PDB entry 5C0X | X-ray diffraction, 3.81 A resolution | chains C and K of the 12 polymer chains in the assembly

# Chain C
Molecule: Exosome complex component RRP43
From: Saccharomyces cerevisiae S288c
Notes: fragment: Exosome complex component RRP43
Reference sequence: P25359 (RRP43_YEAST); residue numbers follow UniProt; this construct covers 1-394
Sequence (394 residues; each row starts with the number of its first residue):
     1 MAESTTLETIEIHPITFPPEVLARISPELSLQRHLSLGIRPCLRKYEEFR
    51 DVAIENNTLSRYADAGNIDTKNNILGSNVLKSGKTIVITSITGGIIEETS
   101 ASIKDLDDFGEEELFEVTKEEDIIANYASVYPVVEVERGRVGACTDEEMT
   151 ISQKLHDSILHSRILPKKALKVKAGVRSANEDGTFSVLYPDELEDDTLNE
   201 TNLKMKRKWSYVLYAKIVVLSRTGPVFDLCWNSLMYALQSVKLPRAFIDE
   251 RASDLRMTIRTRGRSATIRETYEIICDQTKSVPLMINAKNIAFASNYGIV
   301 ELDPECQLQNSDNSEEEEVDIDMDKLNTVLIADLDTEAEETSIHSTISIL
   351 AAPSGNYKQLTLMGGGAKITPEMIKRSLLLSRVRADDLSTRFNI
Not modelled in the structure: 1-7, 100-120, 194-205, 311-325
Differences from the reference sequence: engineered mutation Ser102 (Ala in P25359), Met363 (Val in P25359)

# Chain K
Molecule: Exosome complex exonuclease RRP6
From: Saccharomyces cerevisiae S288c
Notes: EC 3.1.13.-; fragment: Exosome complex exonuclease RRP6
Reference sequence: Q12149 (RRP6_YEAST); numbering as in UniProt (aligned over 1-693)
Sequence (695 residues; each row starts with the number of its first residue; numbers below 1 keep their minus sign (Gly-1 is residue -1)):
    -1 GAMASENPDVLLSRVINVVRAASSLASQDVDFYKNLDRGFSKDLKSKADK
    49 LADMANEIILSIDEHHESFELKEEDISDLWNNFGNIMDNLLEMSDHSLDK
    99 LNCAINSKSRGSDLQYLGEFSGKNFSPTKRVEKPQLKFKSPIDNSESHPF
   149 IPLLKEKPNALKPLSESLRLVDDDENNPSHYPHPYEYEIDHQEYSPEILQ
   199 IREEIPSKSWDDSVPIWVDTSTELESMLEDLKNTKEIAVDLEHHDYRSYY
   249 GIVCLMQISTRERDYLVDTLKLRENLHILNEVFTNPSIVKVFHGAFMNII
   299 WLQRDLGLYVVGLFDTYHASKAIGLPRHSLAYLLENFANFKTSKKYQLAD
   349 WRIRPLSKPMTAYARADTHFLLNIYDQLRNKLIESNKLAGVLYESRNVAK
   399 RRFEYSKYRPLTPSSEVYSPIEKESPWKILMYQYNIPPEREVLVRELYQW
   449 RDLIARRDDESPRFVMPNQLLAALVAYTPTDVIGVVSLTNGVTEHVRQNA
   499 KLLANLIRDALRNIKNTNEEATPIPSSETKADGILLETISVPQIRDVMER
   549 FSVLCNSNISKSRAKPVTNSSILLGKILPREEHDIAYSKDGLPNKVKTED
   599 IRIRAQNFKSALANLEDIIFEIEKPLVVPVKLEEIKTVDPASAPNHSPEI
   649 DNLDDLVVLKKKNIQKKQPAKEKGVTEKDAVDYSKIPNILSNKPG
Not modelled in the structure: -1 to 147, 418-532, 558-565, 621-693
Differences from the reference sequence: expression tag (-1 to 0); engineered mutation Ala2 (Thr in Q12149), Asn296 (Asp in Q12149)
UniProt features mapped onto this chain:
  - binding site (Mn(2+)): Asp238, Glu240, Asp365
  - binding site (Zn(2+)): Asp238, Glu240, Asp365
  - binding site (AMP): Glu240, His241, Trp299, Lys342, Gln345
  - binding site (UMP): Glu240, His241, Trp299, Lys342, Gln345
  - modified residue: Ser138 (Phosphoserine), Thr520 (Phosphothreonine), Ser640 (Phosphoserine), Ser645 (Phosphoserine)
  - mutagenesis: Gln133 (Q133A: No significant effects on growth rates and degradation of 5' ETS RNA, increased accumulation of extended forms of snR40 snoRNA and 5.8S + 30 nt RNA; when associated with A-142), Asn142 (N142A: No significant effects on growth rates and degradation of 5' ETS RNA, increased accumulation of extended forms of snR40 snoRNA and 5.8S + 30 nt RNA; when associated with A-133), Asp238 (D238A: Temperature-sensitive mutant. Abolishes exonuclease activity and increases accumulation of 5.8S + 30 nt RNA, 5' ETS RNA, U24 + 3 nt RNA and poly(A)+ snoRNAs ...), Glu240 (E240A: Temperature-sensitive mutant. Abolishes exonuclease activity and increases accumulation of 5.8S + 30 nt RNA, 5' ETS RNA and U24 + 3 nt RNA), Tyr361 (Y361A: Temperature-sensitive mutant. Abolishes exonuclease activity and increases accumulation of 5.8S + 30 nt RNA, 5' ETS RNA and U24 + 3 nt RNA; Y361F: Temperature-sensitive mutant ...), Asp365 (D365A: Temperature-sensitive mutant. Abolishes exonuclease activity and increases accumulation of 5.8S + 30 nt RNA, 5' ETS RNA and U24 + 3 nt RNA), Trp448 (W448A: No significant effects on growth at different temperatures, in vitro exonuclease activity and processing 5.8S rRNA, U24 snoRNA and ETS RNA), Arg449 (R449A: No significant effects on growth at different temperatures and processing 5.8S rRNA, U24 snoRNA and ETS RNA. Reduces exonuclease activity), Asp456 (D456A: No significant effects on growth at different temperatures, in vitro exonuclease activity and processing 5.8S rRNA, U24 snoRNA and ETS RNA), Asp457 (D457A: No significant effects on growth rates at different temperatures, processing 5' ETS RNA and poly(A)+ snoRNAs, non-significant or moderate defects in 5.8S rRNA processing resulting in ...)

# How chain C and chain K interact
Contacting residue pairs - 59 pairs, chain C then chain K:
  Thr9(C) - Glu619(K)
  Ile10(C) - Phe618(K)
  Ile10(C) - Glu619(K)  hydrogen bond (backbone-backbone)
  Glu11(C) - Ile617(K)
  Ile12(C) - Ile617(K)  hydrogen bond (backbone-backbone)
  Ile12(C) - Glu619(K)
  His13(C) - Asp615(K)
  Pro14(C) - Glu614(K)
  Pro14(C) - Asp615(K)
  Pro14(C) - Ile617(K)
  Thr16(C) - Leu610(K)
  Thr16(C) - Glu614(K)
  Arg33(C) - Phe606(K)
  Arg33(C) - Leu610(K)
  His34(C) - Phe606(K)
  Leu37(C) - Phe606(K)  hydrophobic
  Leu37(C) - Ala609(K)  hydrophobic
  Ile39(C) - Phe606(K)  hydrophobic
  Leu43(C) - Arg602(K)  hydrogen bond (backbone-side chain)
  Arg44(C) - Asp582(K)
  Lys45(C) - Arg602(K)
  Glu48(C) - Ile583(K)
  Glu48(C) - Ala584(K)
  Glu48(C) - Val594(K)
  Glu48(C) - Arg602(K)  salt bridge
  Phe49(C) - Asp582(K)
  Phe49(C) - Ile583(K)  hydrogen bond (backbone-backbone)
  Phe49(C) - Tyr585(K)  hydrophobic
  Arg50(C) - Ile583(K)
  Asp51(C) - His581(K)  hydrogen bond (backbone-backbone)
  Asp51(C) - Ile583(K)
  Ala53(C) - Ile575(K)  hydrophobic
  Ala53(C) - Arg578(K)
  Ile54(C) - Ile575(K)
  Glu55(C) - Leu571(K)
  Glu55(C) - Lys574(K)
  Glu55(C) - Ile575(K)
  Thr58(C) - Leu571(K)
  Leu59(C) - Leu571(K)  hydrophobic
  Leu59(C) - Leu572(K)  hydrophobic
  Val79(C) - Leu572(K)  hydrophobic
  Val79(C) - Ile575(K)  hydrophobic
  Val79(C) - Leu576(K)  hydrophobic
  Lys81(C) - Ile575(K)
  Lys81(C) - Leu576(K)  hydrogen bond (side chain-backbone)
  Lys81(C) - Arg578(K)  hydrogen bond (side chain-backbone)
  Gly83(C) - Glu580(K)
  Lys84(C) - Glu580(K)
  Ile86(C) - Leu576(K)
  Leu308(C) - Leu610(K)  hydrophobic
  Leu308(C) - Leu613(K)  hydrophobic
  Val383(C) - Tyr585(K)  hydrophobic
  Val383(C) - Gly589(K)
  Arg384(C) - Ile583(K)
  Arg384(C) - Tyr585(K)  hydrogen bond
  Asp387(C) - Ile583(K)
  Asp387(C) - Tyr585(K)  hydrogen bond
  Asp387(C) - Pro591(K)
  Arg391(C) - Pro591(K)
Other interface residues (no listed pair), chain C (37 interface residues in all): Glu8, Phe17, Pro19, Gln309
Other interface residues (no listed pair), chain K (29 interface residues in all): Pro577, Ala603, Lys607, Ile620

# In short
Chain C and chain K form an interface of 37 and 29 residues respectively, with 9 hydrogen bonds and 1 salt
bridge. Polar contacts include Glu48(C)-Arg602(K), Leu43(C)-Arg602(K) and Lys81(C)-Leu576(K).
Chain C is Exosome complex component RRP43 and chain K is Exosome complex exonuclease RRP6, both from
Saccharomyces cerevisiae S288c; the structure, Structure of a 12-subunit nuclear exosome complex bound to
structured RNA, was determined by X-ray diffraction (same publication as 5C0Y and 5C0W).
